PDB entry 8AQB | X-ray diffraction, 1.28 A resolution | chains A and B

== Chain A ==
Name: Serine protease subunit NS2B
Organism: Zika virus
UniProtKB: Q32ZE1 (POLG_ZIKV); residues 46-96 here correspond to UniProt positions 1414-1464 (UniProt number = residue number + 1368)
Amino-acid sequence (53 residues; row label = number of the first residue in the row):
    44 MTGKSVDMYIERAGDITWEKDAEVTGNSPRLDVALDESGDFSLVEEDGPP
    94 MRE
Disordered / not traced: 44-48, 89-96
Construct notes: initiating methionine (44); expression tag (45)
UniProt features mapped onto this chain:
  - region: I53 to P92 (Interacts with and activates NS3 protease)

== Chain B ==
Name: Serine protease NS3
Organism: Zika virus
Notes: EC 3.4.21.91, 3.6.1.15, 3.6.4.13
UniProtKB: Q32ZE1 (POLG_ZIKV); residues 1-177 here correspond to UniProt positions 1499-1675 (UniProt number = residue number + 1498)
Amino-acid sequence (178 residues; row label = number of the first residue in the row; numbering starts at 0):
     0 GSGALWDVPAPKEVKKGETTDGVYRVMTRRLLGSTQVGVGVMQEGVFHTM
    50 WHVTKGAALRSGEGRLDPYWGDVKQDLVSYCGPWKLDAAWDGLSEVQLLA
   100 VPPGERAKNIQTLPGIFKTKDGDIGAVALDYPAGTSGSPILDKCGRVIGL
   150 YGNGVVIKNGSYVSAITQGKREEETPVE
Disordered / not traced: 0-16, 172-177
Construct notes: expression tag (0); conflict K107 (Arg1605 in Q32ZE1)
UniProt features mapped onto this chain:
  - active site (Charge relay system): H51, D75, S135

== Chain A / chain B interface ==
Pairs across the interface (97; chain A residue first):
  D50(A) with M26(B); T27(B); R28(B), salt bridge; R59(B), salt bridge
  M51(A) with V25(B), hydrophobic; M26(B); T27(B); V52(B); T53(B); L58(B); R59(B), hydrogen bond (backbone-backbone)
  Y52(A) with R24(B); V25(B); M26(B), hydrogen bond (backbone-backbone); R28(B), hydrogen bond; S33(B), hydrogen bond; R59(B)
  I53(A) with Y23(B), hydrophobic; R24(B); M41(B), hydrophobic; F46(B), hydrophobic; R59(B), hydrogen bond (backbone-backbone); S60(B); L65(B), hydrophobic
  E54(A) with Y23(B); R24(B), hydrogen bond (backbone-backbone); M26(B)
  R55(A) with T19(B); D20(B), hydrogen bond (side chain-backbone); G21(B); V22(B); Y23(B)
  A56(A) with V22(B), hydrogen bond (backbone-backbone); R24(B); V100(B), hydrophobic
  G57(A) with G21(B); V22(B), hydrogen bond (backbone-backbone)
  D58(A) with L98(B)
  I59(A) with G21(B); V22(B); V40(B), hydrophobic; L98(B), hydrophobic; L140(B), hydrophobic; G144(B)
  T60(A) with N108(B), hydrogen bond (backbone-side chain); L140(B)
  W61(A) with E94(B); V95(B); Q96(B); Q110(B); L140(B); D141(B); K142(B)
  E62(A) with Q96(B), hydrogen bond (backbone-side chain); N108(B)
  A65(A) with Q96(B); Q110(B)
  E66(A) with I109(B); Q110(B), hydrogen bond (backbone-backbone)
  V67(A) with Q110(B)
  T68(A) with I109(B); Q110(B), hydrogen bond (backbone-backbone); T111(B), hydrogen bond (backbone-side chain); L128(B)
  G69(A) with A127(B)
  N70(A) with L112(B); A127(B)
  S71(A) with L112(B), hydrogen bond (side chain-backbone); P113(B); G114(B)
  P72(A) with G114(B); I115(B), hydrogen bond (backbone-backbone); A127(B); V162(B), hydrophobic
  R73(A) with I115(B)
  L74(A) with I115(B), hydrogen bond (backbone-backbone); F116(B); K117(B), hydrogen bond (backbone-backbone); I156(B), hydrophobic
  D75(A) with K117(B)
  V76(A) with F116(B), hydrophobic; K117(B), hydrogen bond (backbone-backbone); T118(B)
  L78(A) with K73(B)
  D79(A) with K73(B)
  E80(A) with V72(B); K73(B), salt bridge
  S81(A) with V72(B)
  G82(A) with V72(B); K73(B); N152(B), hydrogen bond (backbone-side chain)
  F84(A) with I123(B), hydrophobic; N152(B); G153(B); V154(B); A164(B), hydrophobic
  L86(A) with V155(B)
Other interface residues (no listed pair), chain A (34 interface residues in all): V49, S85
Other interface residues (no listed pair), chain B (56 interface residues in all): V36, A57, A106, V146

== Summary ==
The interface between chain A and chain B involves 34 residues on one side and 56 on the other, with 20
hydrogen bonds and 3 salt bridges. Among the polar pairs are D50(A)-R28(B), D50(A)-R59(B) and E80(A)-K73(B).
UniProt lists 3 active-site residues on chain B.
Here chain A is Serine protease subunit NS2B and chain B is Serine protease NS3, both from Zika virus. Entry
8AQB (Crystal Structure of Unlinked NS2B-NS3 Protease from Zika Virus in Complex with Inhibitor MI-2257) was
determined by X-ray diffraction (same publication as 7ZPD, 7ZQF, 7ZTM, 7ZUM, 7ZV4, 7ZVV and 5 further
entries).
